Entry 6KPP (X-ray diffraction, 2.75 A resolution); this record covers chains D and E of the 6 polymer chains in the assembly.

[Chain D]
Protein: Tubulin beta chain
From: Sus scrofa
UniProt: A0A287AGU7 (A0A287AGU7_PIG); residues 1-445 here = UniProt positions 1-445
Sequence (445 residues; each row starts with the number of its first residue):
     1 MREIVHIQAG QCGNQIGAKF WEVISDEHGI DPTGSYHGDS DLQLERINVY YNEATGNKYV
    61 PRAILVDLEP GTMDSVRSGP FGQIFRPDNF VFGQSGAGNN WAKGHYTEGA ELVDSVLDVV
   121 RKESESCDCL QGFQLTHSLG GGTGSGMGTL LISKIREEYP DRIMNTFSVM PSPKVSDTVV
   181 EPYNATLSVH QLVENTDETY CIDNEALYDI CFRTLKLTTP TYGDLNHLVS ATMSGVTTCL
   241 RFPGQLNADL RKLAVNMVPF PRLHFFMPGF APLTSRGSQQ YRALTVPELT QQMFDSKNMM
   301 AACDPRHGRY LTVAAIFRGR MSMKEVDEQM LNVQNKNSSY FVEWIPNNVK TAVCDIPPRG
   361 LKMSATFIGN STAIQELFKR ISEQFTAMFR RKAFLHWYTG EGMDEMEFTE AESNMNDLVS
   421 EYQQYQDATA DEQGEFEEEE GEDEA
Unresolved in the structure: 54-56, 274-283, 432-445
Bound ions: Mg2+: Gln11 (together with GDP)
Ligand contacts:
  - DO6 ((6-methoxy-2-methyl-7-oxidanyl-1-benzofuran-3-yl)-(3,4,5-trimethoxyphenyl)methanone): Val236, Cys239, Leu240, Leu246, Ala248, Asp249, Lys252, Leu253, Asn256, Met257, Thr312, Val313, Ala314, Ala315, Ile316, Asn348, Val349, Lys350, Thr351, Ala352, Ile368
  - GDP (guanosine-5'-diphosphate): Gly10, Gln11, Cys12, Gln15, Ile16, Asn99, Ser138, Gly140, Gly141, Gly142, Thr143, Gly144, Val169, Pro171, Val175, Asp177, Glu181, Asn204, Leu207, Tyr222, Leu225, Asn226

[Chain E]
Protein: Stathmin-4
From: Mus musculus
UniProt: P63042 (STMN4_MOUSE); residues 3-143 here correspond to UniProt positions 49-189 (UniProt number = residue number + 46)
Sequence (143 residues; row label = number of the first residue in the row):
     1 MADMEVIELN KCTSGQSFEV ILKPPSFDGV PEFNASLPRR RDPSLEEIQK KLEAAEERRK
    61 YQEAELLKHL AEKREHEREV IQKAIEENNN FIKMAKEKLA QKMESNKENR EAHLAAMLER
   121 LQEKDKHAEE VRKNKELKEE ASR
Unresolved in the structure: 1-3, 27-41, 142-143
Construct notes: expression tag (1-2)

[Interface between chain D and chain E]
Pairs across the interface - 24 pairs, chain D then chain E:
  Tyr106(D) with His127(E), hydrogen bond; Ala128(E), hydrophobic; Val131(E), hydrophobic; Arg132(E), hydrogen bond (backbone-side chain)
  Ala110(D) with Arg132(E)
  Ser153(D) with Leu121(E); Lys124(E)
  Lys154(D) with Asp125(E), salt bridge
  Arg156(D) with Leu121(E)
  Glu157(D) with Leu118(E); Leu121(E); Asp125(E)
  Gln191(D) with Lys124(E), hydrogen bond
  Asn195(D) with Leu121(E)
  Thr399(D) with Lys138(E)
  Gly400(D) with Lys135(E)
  Glu401(D) with Val131(E); Lys135(E), salt bridge
  Gly402(D) with Val131(E); Asn134(E); Lys135(E)
  Met403(D) with Val131(E)
  Glu407(D) with His127(E), salt bridge; Val131(E)
Other interface residues (no listed pair), chain D (18 interface residues in all): His105, Thr107, Pro160, Asp161
Other interface residues (no listed pair), chain E (14 interface residues in all): Arg110, Leu114, Met117

[Summary]
18 residues of chain D and 14 residues of chain E are in contact; the contacts include 3 hydrogen bonds and 3
salt bridges. Polar pairs include Lys154(D)-Asp125(E), Glu401(D)-Lys135(E) and Glu407(D)-His127(E). Ligands of
chain D: compound DO6 and GDP.
Here chain D is Tubulin beta chain (Sus scrofa) and chain E is Stathmin-4 (Mus musculus). Entry 6KPP (BNC105
in complex with tubulin) was determined by X-ray diffraction.
